PDB entry 8YYR | X-ray diffraction, 1.80 A resolution | chain A

# Chain A
Protein: Putative ATP-dependent b-aminoacyl-ACP synthetase
From: Embleya scabrispora
UniProt: A0A0F7R6G7 (A0A0F7R6G7_9ACTN); residue numbers follow UniProt; this construct covers 1-533
Amino-acid sequence (549 residues; each row starts with the number of its first residue; numbers below 1 keep their minus sign (Met-15 is residue -15)):
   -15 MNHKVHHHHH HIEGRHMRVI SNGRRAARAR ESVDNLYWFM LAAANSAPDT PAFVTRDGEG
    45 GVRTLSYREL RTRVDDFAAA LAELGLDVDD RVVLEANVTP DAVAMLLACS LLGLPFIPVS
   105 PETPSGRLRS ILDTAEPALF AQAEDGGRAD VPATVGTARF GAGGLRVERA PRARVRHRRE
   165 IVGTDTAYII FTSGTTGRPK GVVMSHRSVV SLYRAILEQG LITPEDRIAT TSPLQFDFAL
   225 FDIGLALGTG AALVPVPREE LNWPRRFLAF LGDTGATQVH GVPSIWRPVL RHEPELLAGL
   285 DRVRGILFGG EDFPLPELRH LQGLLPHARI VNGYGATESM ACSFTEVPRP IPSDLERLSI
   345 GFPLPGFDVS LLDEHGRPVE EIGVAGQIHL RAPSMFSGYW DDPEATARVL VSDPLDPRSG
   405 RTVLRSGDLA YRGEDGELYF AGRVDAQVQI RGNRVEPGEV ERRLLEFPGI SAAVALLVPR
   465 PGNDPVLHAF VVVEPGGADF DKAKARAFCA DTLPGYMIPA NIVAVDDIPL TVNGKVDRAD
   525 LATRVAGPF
Unresolved in the structure: -15 to 8, 41-44, 177-182, 432-433, 463-468, 478-483, 529-533
Differences from the reference sequence: initiating methionine (-15); expression tag (-14 to 0); engineered mutation Gly293 (Thr in A0A0F7R6G7)
Ligand contacts: A1L0H ([(2R,3S,4R,5R)-5-(6-aminopurin-9-yl)-3,4-bis(oxidanyl)oxolan-2-yl]methyl N-[(3S)-3-azanyl-3-(2-bromophenyl)propanoyl]sulfamate): Phe220, Asp221, Phe222, Phe225, Gly293, Gly294, Glu295, Asp296, Asn316, Gly317, Tyr318, Gly319, Ala320, Thr321, Glu322, Met324, Ala325, Phe328, Ile344, Asp412, Phe424, Arg427, Lys519

# In short
Bound to chain A: compound A1L0H.
Chain A is Putative ATP-dependent b-aminoacyl-ACP synthetase (Embleya scabrispora); the structure, Structure
of the HitB T293G mutant, was determined by X-ray diffraction together with 8YYQ from the same study.
